Entry 6ID2 (X-ray diffraction, 2.71 A resolution); this record covers chains A and F of the 6 polymer chains in the assembly.

# Chain A
Name: Hemagglutinin HA1 chain
From: Influenza A virus
Reference sequence: R4NN21 (R4NN21_9INFA); residues 1-321 here correspond to UniProt positions 19-339 (UniProt number = residue number + 18)
Chain sequence (321 residues; row label = number of the first residue in the row):
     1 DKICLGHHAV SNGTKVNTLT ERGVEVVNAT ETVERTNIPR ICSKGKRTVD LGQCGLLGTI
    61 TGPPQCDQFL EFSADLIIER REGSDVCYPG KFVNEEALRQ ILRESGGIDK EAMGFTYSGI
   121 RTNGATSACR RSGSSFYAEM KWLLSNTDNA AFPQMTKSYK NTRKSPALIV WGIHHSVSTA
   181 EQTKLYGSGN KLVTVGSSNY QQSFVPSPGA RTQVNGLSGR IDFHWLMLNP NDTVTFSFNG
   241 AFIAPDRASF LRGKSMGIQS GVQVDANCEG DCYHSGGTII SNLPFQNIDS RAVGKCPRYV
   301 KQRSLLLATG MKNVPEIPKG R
Not modelled in the structure: 1-2, 317-321
Sequence notes: engineered mutation Thr212 (Pro230 in R4NN21)
Disulfides: Cys42-Cys268, Cys54-Cys66, Cys87-Cys129, Cys272-Cys296

# Chain F
Name: Hemagglutinin HA2 chain
From: Influenza A virus
Reference sequence: R4NN21 (R4NN21_9INFA); residues 322-498 here correspond to UniProt positions 340-516 (UniProt number = residue number + 18)
Chain sequence (177 residues; each row starts with the number of its first residue):
   322 GLFGAIAGFI ENGWEGLIDG WYGFRHQNAQ GEGTAADYKS TQSAIDQITG KLNRLIEKTN
   382 QQFELIDNEF NEVEKQIGNV INWTRDSITE VWSYNAELLV AMENQHTIDL ADSEMDKLYE
   442 RVKRQLRENA EEDGTGCFEI FHKCDDDCMA SIRNNTYDHS KYREEAMQNR IQIDPVK
Not modelled in the structure: 322-327, 491-498
Disulfides: Cys465-Cys469

# How chain A and chain F interact
Pairs across the interface (9):
  Thr18(A) - Arg375(F)
  Leu19(A) - Lys372(F)
  Leu19(A) - Arg375(F)  hydrogen bond (backbone-side chain)
  Leu19(A) - Met423(F)  hydrophobic
  Leu19(A) - Glu424(F)
  Thr20(A) - Gln368(F)
  Thr20(A) - Gly371(F)
  Thr20(A) - Lys372(F)  hydrogen bond (backbone-backbone)
  Thr20(A) - His427(F)
Other interface residues (no listed pair), chain A (4 interface residues in all): Lys301
Other interface residues (no listed pair), chain F (9 interface residues in all): Thr380, Leu431

# In short
The interface between chain A and chain F involves 4 residues on one side and 9 on the other, with 2 hydrogen
bonds. Among the polar pairs are Leu19(A)-Arg375(F) and Thr20(A)-Lys372(F).
Chain A is Hemagglutinin HA1 chain and chain F is Hemagglutinin HA2 chain, both from Influenza A virus; the
structure, Crystal structure of H7 hemagglutinin mutant H7-AVTL (P221T) from the influenza virus
A/Anhui/1/2013 (H7N9), was determined by X-ray diffraction, deposited together with 6ICW, 6ICX, 6ICY, 6ID3,
6ID5, 6ID8 and 4 further entries.
